PDB entry 4Y78 | X-ray diffraction, 2.80 A resolution | chains L and V of the 34 polymer chains in the assembly

# Chain L
Molecule: Proteasome subunit beta type-6
Source organism: Saccharomyces cerevisiae (strain ATCC 204508 / S288c)
Notes: EC 3.4.25.1
UniProtKB: P23724 (PSB6_YEAST); residues 1-222 here correspond to UniProt positions 20-241 (UniProt number = residue number + 19)
Chain sequence (222 residues; each row starts with the number of its first residue):
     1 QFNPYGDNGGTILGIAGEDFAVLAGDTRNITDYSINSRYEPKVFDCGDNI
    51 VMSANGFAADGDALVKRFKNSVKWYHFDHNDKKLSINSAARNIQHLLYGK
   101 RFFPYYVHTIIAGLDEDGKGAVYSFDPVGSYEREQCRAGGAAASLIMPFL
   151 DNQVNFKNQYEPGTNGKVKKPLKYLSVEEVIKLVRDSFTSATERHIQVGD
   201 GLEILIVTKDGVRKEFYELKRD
Metal / ion sites: Mg2+: Asp-222 (shared with Ile-163(V), Asp-166(V), Ser-169(V) of chain V)

# Chain V
Molecule: Proteasome subunit beta type-2
Source organism: Saccharomyces cerevisiae (strain ATCC 204508 / S288c)
Notes: EC 3.4.25.1
UniProtKB: P25043 (PSB2_YEAST); residues 1-232 here correspond to UniProt positions 30-261 (UniProt number = residue number + 29)
Chain sequence (232 residues; row label = number of the first residue in the row):
     1 TTIVGVKFNNGVVIAADTRSTQGPIVADKNCAKLHRISPKIWCAGAGTAA
    51 DTEAVTQLIGSNIELHSLYTSREPRVVSALQMLKQHLFKYQGHIGAYLIV
   101 AGVDPTGSHLFSIHAHGSTDVGYYLSLGSGSLAAMAVLESHWKQDLTKEE
   151 AIKLASDAIQAGIWNDLGSGSNVDVCVMEIGKDAEYLRNYLTPNVREEKQ
   201 KSYKFPRGTTAVLKESIVNICDIQEEQVDITA
Not modelled in the structure: 223-232
Metal / ion sites: Mg2+: Ile-163, Asp-166, Ser-169 (shared with Asp-222(L) of chain L)
UniProt features mapped onto this chain:
  - active site: Thr-1 (Nucleophile)

# How chain L and chain V interact
Contacting residue pairs (58):
  Ile-30(L) with Leu-167(V), hydrophobic
  Asp-32(L) with Leu-167(V)
  Tyr-33(L) with Gly-23(V); Asn-165(V); Asp-166(V); Leu-167(V), hydrogen bond (backbone-backbone); Gly-168(V)
  Ile-35(L) with Trp-164(V); Leu-167(V), hydrophobic
  Arg-38(L) with Trp-164(V), hydrogen bond (side chain-backbone); Asn-165(V)
  Phe-149(L) with Tyr-203(V)
  Asn-152(L) with Phe-205(V)
  Gln-153(L) with Tyr-203(V); Phe-205(V)
  Gln-159(L) with Phe-205(V); Thr-209(V)
  Tyr-160(L) with Thr-209(V), hydrogen bond (backbone-backbone); Ala-211(V), hydrophobic
  Pro-162(L) with Pro-206(V), hydrophobic; Arg-207(V); Gly-208(V)
  Gly-166(L) with Ala-211(V)
  Glu-179(L) with Lys-201(V)
  Lys-182(L) with Gln-200(V)
  Leu-183(L) with Tyr-203(V)
  Arg-185(L) with Glu-197(V), salt bridge; Gln-200(V), hydrogen bond
  Asp-186(L) with Lys-199(V); Gln-200(V), hydrogen bond (side chain-backbone); Lys-201(V), hydrogen bond (side chain-backbone); Tyr-203(V), hydrogen bond
  Thr-189(L) with Arg-196(V), hydrogen bond
  Ser-190(L) with Arg-196(V), hydrogen bond
  Glu-193(L) with Val-26(V); Lys-29(V), salt bridge; Arg-196(V)
  Arg-194(L) with Pro-24(V); Ile-25(V); Val-26(V), hydrogen bond (side chain-backbone); Ala-27(V), hydrogen bond (side chain-backbone); Lys-29(V)
  His-195(L) with Pro-24(V); Ile-25(V)
  Ile-196(L) with Arg-19(V); Pro-24(V), hydrogen bond (backbone-backbone); Val-26(V), hydrophobic; Leu-167(V)
  Lys-220(L) with Asn-194(V), hydrogen bond (side chain-backbone)
  Arg-221(L) with Trp-164(V)
  Asp-222(L) with Arg-19(V), salt bridge; Ile-163(V); Trp-164(V); Asp-166(V); Ser-169(V); Gly-170(V); Ser-171(V), hydrogen bond (side chain-backbone); Asn-194(V)
Interface residues without a listed pair, chain L (32 interface residues in all): Arg-28, Ser-34, Leu-145, Asn-158, Glu-161, Glu-218
Interface residues without a listed pair, chain V (33 interface residues in all): Thr-21, Asp-28, Ser-129, Val-195

# Overview
Chain L and chain V form an interface of 32 and 33 residues respectively, with 14 hydrogen bonds and 3 salt
bridges. Among the polar pairs are Arg-185(L)/Glu-197(V), Glu-193(L)/Lys-29(V) and Asp-222(L)/Arg-19(V).
Curated annotation (UniProt) lists active-site residue Thr-1(V) on chain V.
Here chain L is Proteasome subunit beta type-6 and chain V is Proteasome subunit beta type-2, both from
Saccharomyces cerevisiae (strain ATCC 204508 / S288c). Entry 4Y78 (Yeast 20S proteasome in complex with
Ac-LAD-ep) was determined by X-ray diffraction, deposited together with 4Y69, 4Y6A, 4Y6V, 4Y6Z, 4Y70, 4Y74 and
34 further entries.
